Entry 7CYL (X-ray diffraction, 2.70 A resolution); this record covers chains A and B.

# Chain A
Name: Transportin-1
From: Homo sapiens
UniProtKB: Q92973 (TNPO1_HUMAN); the construct has insertions or renumbered stretches relative to UniProt, so the offset changes along the chain: 1-320 = UniProt 9-328; 345-360 = UniProt 329-344; 368-890 = UniProt 376-898
Amino-acid sequence (868 residues; each row starts with the number of its first residue; note: 24 numbers in that range are skipped by the numbering (no residue carries them; nothing is unmodelled there); numbers below 1 keep their minus sign (Gly-1 is residue -1)):
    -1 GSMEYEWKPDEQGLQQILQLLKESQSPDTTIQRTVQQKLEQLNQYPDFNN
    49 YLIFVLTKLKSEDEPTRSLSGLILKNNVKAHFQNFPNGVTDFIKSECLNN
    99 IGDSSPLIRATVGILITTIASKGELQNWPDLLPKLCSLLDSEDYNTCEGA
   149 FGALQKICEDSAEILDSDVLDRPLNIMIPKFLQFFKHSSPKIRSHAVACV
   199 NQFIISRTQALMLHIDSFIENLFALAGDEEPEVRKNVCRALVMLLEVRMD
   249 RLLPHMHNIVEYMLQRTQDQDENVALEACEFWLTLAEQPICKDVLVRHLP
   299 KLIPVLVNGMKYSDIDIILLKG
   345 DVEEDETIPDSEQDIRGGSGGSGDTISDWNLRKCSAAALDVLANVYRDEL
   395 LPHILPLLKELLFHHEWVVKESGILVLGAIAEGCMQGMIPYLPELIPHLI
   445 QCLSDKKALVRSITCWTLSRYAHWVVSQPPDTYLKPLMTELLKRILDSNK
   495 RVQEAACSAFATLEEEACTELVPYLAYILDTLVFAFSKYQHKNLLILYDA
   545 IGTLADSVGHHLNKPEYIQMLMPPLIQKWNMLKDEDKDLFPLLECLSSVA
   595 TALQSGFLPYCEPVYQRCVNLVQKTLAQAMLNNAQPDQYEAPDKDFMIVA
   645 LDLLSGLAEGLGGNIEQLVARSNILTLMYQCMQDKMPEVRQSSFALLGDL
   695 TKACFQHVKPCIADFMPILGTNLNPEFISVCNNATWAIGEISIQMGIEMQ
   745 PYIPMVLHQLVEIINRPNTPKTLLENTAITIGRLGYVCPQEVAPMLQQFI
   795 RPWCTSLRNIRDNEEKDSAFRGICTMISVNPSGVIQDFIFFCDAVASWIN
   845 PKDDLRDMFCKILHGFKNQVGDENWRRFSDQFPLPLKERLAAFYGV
Disordered / not traced: -1 to 4, 345-370
Differences from the reference sequence: expression tag (-1 to 0); linker (361-367)
Curated features (UniProtKB/Swiss-Prot):
  - site (Important for interaction with cargo nuclear localization signals): Trp460, Trp730

# Chain B
Name: RNA-binding protein FUS
From: Homo sapiens
UniProtKB: P35637 (FUS_HUMAN); numbering as in UniProt (aligned over 476-526)
Amino-acid sequence (54 residues; row label = number of the first residue in the row):
   473 GGSRGGYDRGGYRGRGGDRGGFRGGRGGGDRGGFGPGKMDSRGEHRQDRR
   523 ERLY
Disordered / not traced: 473-506
Differences from the reference sequence: expression tag (473-475); variant Leu525 (Pro in P35637)
Curated features (UniProtKB/Swiss-Prot):
  - modified residue (Asymmetric dimethylarginine): Arg476, Arg481, Arg485, Arg487, Arg491, Arg495, Arg498, Arg503
  - natural variant: Gly507 (G507D: In ALS6), Arg514 (R514G: In ALS6; R514S: In ALS6), Gly515 (G515C: In ALS6), His517 (H517Q: Does not affect protein nuclear localization), Arg518 (R518K: In ALS6), Arg521 (R521C: In ALS6; R521G: In ALS6; R521H: In ALS6), Arg522 (R522G: In ALS6), Arg524 (R524S: In ALS6; R524T: In ALS6), Leu525 (P525L: In ALS6; this construct carries the variant), Tyr526 (Y526YY: In ALS6; uncertain significance)
Reported in the primary citation:
  - conformationally variable residues (order/disorder transition): Arg522 to Leu525

# How chain A and chain B interact
Pairs across the interface - 46 pairs, chain A then chain B:
  Trp373(A) - Tyr526(B)
  Lys377(A) - Leu525(B)
  Lys377(A) - Tyr526(B)
  Ala380(A) - Tyr526(B)  hydrophobic
  Ala381(A) - Tyr526(B)  hydrophobic
  Asp384(A) - Tyr526(B)  hydrogen bond
  Ala423(A) - Tyr526(B)
  Ile457(A) - Leu525(B)  hydrophobic
  Trp460(A) - Tyr526(B)  hydrophobic
  Arg464(A) - Tyr526(B)
  Glu498(A) - Glu523(B)
  Ser502(A) - Arg522(B)
  Ala505(A) - Arg522(B)
  Thr506(A) - Arg522(B)  hydrogen bond
  Glu509(A) - Gln519(B)
  Glu509(A) - Arg522(B)  salt bridge
  Ile540(A) - Arg521(B)
  Asp543(A) - Arg518(B)
  Asp543(A) - Arg521(B)  salt bridge
  Gly546(A) - Arg518(B)
  Thr547(A) - Arg518(B)
  Asp550(A) - Arg518(B)  salt bridge
  Pro585(A) - Arg521(B)
  Glu588(A) - Arg514(B)
  Glu588(A) - His517(B)  salt bridge
  Glu588(A) - Arg518(B)  hydrogen bond (backbone-side chain)
  Glu588(A) - Arg521(B)  salt bridge
  Ser591(A) - Arg514(B)  hydrogen bond
  Ser592(A) - Arg514(B)  hydrogen bond
  Ser592(A) - Arg518(B)  hydrogen bond
  Ser649(A) - Lys510(B)  hydrogen bond
  Glu653(A) - Lys510(B)  salt bridge
  Gln685(A) - Met511(B)  hydrogen bond (side chain-backbone)
  Gln685(A) - Ser513(B)  hydrogen bond
  Asp693(A) - Lys510(B)  salt bridge
  Ile722(A) - Met511(B)  hydrophobic
  Ser723(A) - Met511(B)
  Asn726(A) - Gly509(B)  hydrogen bond (side chain-backbone)
  Asn726(A) - Met511(B)
  Asn727(A) - Lys510(B)
  Asn727(A) - Met511(B)  hydrogen bond (side chain-backbone)
  Trp730(A) - Gly509(B)
  Thr766(A) - Gly507(B)
  Asn770(A) - Pro508(B)
  Asn770(A) - Gly509(B)  hydrogen bond (side chain-backbone)
  Ile773(A) - Pro508(B)  hydrophobic
Also at the interface, not in a pair above, chain A (44 interface residues in all): Leu419, Phe584, Cys589, Asp646, Gly650, Ala689, Glu769, Ile804, Asn807
Also at the interface, not in a pair above, chain B (16 interface residues in all): Asp512
Interface features reported in the paper:
  - specific contacts: Ala381(A)-Tyr526(B), Asp384(A)-Tyr526(B), Leu419(A)-Tyr526(B), Ile457(A)-Leu525(B), Trp460(A)-Leu525(B)
  - interface residues, chain B: Pro508(B), Arg514(B)

# Overview
44 residues of chain A face 16 of chain B across their interface; the contacts include 12 hydrogen bonds and 7
salt bridges. Polar pairs include Glu509(A)-Arg522(B), Asp543(A)-Arg521(B) and Asp550(A)-Arg518(B). The paper
describes contacts between Ala381(A) and Tyr526(B), Asp384(A) and Tyr526(B) and Leu419(A) and Tyr526(B) among
others. From the paper: interface residues Pro508(B) and Arg514(B); conformational variability at Arg522(B).
Chain A is Transportin-1 and chain B is RNA-binding protein FUS, both from Homo sapiens; the structure,
Crystal structure of Karyopherin-beta2 in complex with FUS PY-NLS(P525L), was determined by X-ray diffraction.
